PDB entry 8CZZ | electron microscopy, 3.14 A resolution | chains Q and R of the 18 polymer chains in the assembly

[Chain Q]
Protein: Heavy chain of 10-1074 Fab
Organism: Homo sapiens
Notes: antibody fragment or engineered binder
Amino-acid sequence (238 residues; row label = number of the first residue in the row; a row labelled like 82A-82C holds insertion residues (82A, then the next letters in order)):
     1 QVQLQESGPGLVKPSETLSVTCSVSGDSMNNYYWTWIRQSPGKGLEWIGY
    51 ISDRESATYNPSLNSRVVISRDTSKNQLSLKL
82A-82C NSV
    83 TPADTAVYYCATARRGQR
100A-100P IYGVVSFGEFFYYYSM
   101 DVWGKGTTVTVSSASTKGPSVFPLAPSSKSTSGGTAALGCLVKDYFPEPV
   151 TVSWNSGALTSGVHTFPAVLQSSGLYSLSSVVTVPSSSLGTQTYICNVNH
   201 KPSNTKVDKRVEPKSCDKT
Not modelled in the structure: 113-219
Disulfides: Cys-22/Cys-92

[Chain R]
Protein: Light chain of 10-1074 Fab
Organism: Homo sapiens
Notes: antibody fragment or engineered binder
Amino-acid sequence (214 residues; each row starts with the number of its first residue; a row labelled like 66A-66C holds insertion residues (66A, then the next letters in order)):
     6 SYVRPLSVALGETARISCGRQALGSRAVQWYQHRPGQAPILLIYNNQDRP
    56 SGIPERFSGTP
66A-66C DIN
    67 FGTRATLTISGVEAGDEADYYCHMWDSRS
95A-95C GFS
    96 WSFGGATRLTVLGQPKAAPSVTLFPPSSEELQANKATLVCLISDFYPGAV
   146 TVAWKADSSPVKAGVETTTPSKQSNNKYAASSYLSLTPEQWKSHRSYSCQ
   196 VTHEGSTVEKTVAPTECS
Not modelled in the structure: 6-7, 109-213
Disulfides: Cys-23/Cys-88

[Interface between chain Q and chain R]
Pairs across the interface (33):
  Leu-45(Q) with Phe-98(R), hydrophobic
  Trp-47(Q) with His-89(R); Phe-95B(R), hydrophobic; Trp-96(R)
  Tyr-59(Q) with Trp-96(R)
  Asn-60(Q) with Trp-96(R)
  Pro-61(Q) with Trp-96(R)
  Tyr-91(Q) with Gly-41(R), hydrogen bond (side chain-backbone); Gln-42(R)
  Arg-100(Q) with Ser-30(R); Arg-31(R), hydrogen bond (side chain-backbone); Asp-66A(R), salt bridge
  Tyr-100B(Q) with Ser-30(R); Ser-93(R)
  Phe-100K(Q) with Ser-30(R); Trp-91(R), hydrophobic
  Tyr-100M(Q) with Gln-34(R); Asn-50(R), hydrogen bond; Trp-91(R), hydrophobic
  Tyr-100N(Q) with Trp-91(R); Phe-95B(R), hydrophobic
  Ser-100O(Q) with Gln-34(R), hydrogen bond
  Met-100P(Q) with Tyr-36(R), hydrogen bond (backbone-side chain); Leu-46(R)
  Asp-101(Q) with Leu-46(R)
  Trp-103(Q) with Tyr-36(R), hydrophobic; Ala-43(R), hydrophobic; Pro-44(R); Phe-98(R), hydrophobic
  Gly-104(Q) with Gln-42(R); Ala-43(R)
  Lys-105(Q) with Gly-41(R); Gln-42(R)
Also at the interface, not in a pair above, chain Q (18 interface residues in all): Thr-58
Also at the interface, not in a pair above, chain R (20 interface residues in all): Ala-32, Tyr-49, Ser-95C

[In short]
Chain Q and chain R form an interface of 18 and 20 residues respectively; the contacts include 5 hydrogen
bonds and 1 salt bridge. Among the polar pairs are Arg-100(Q)/Asp-66A(R), Tyr-91(Q)/Gly-41(R) and
Arg-100(Q)/Arg-31(R).
Here chain Q is Heavy chain of 10-1074 Fab and chain R is Light chain of 10-1074 Fab, both from Homo sapiens.
Entry 8CZZ (Cryo-EM structure of T/F100 SOSIP.664 HIV-1 Env trimer with LMHS mutations in complex with
Temsavir, 8ANC195 ...) was determined by electron microscopy, deposited together with 8G6U and 8DOK.
